Entry 3MUD (X-ray diffraction, 2.20 A resolution); this record covers chains A and B of the 4 polymer chains in the assembly.

Chain A (and B):
Name: DNA repair protein XRCC4, Tropomyosin alpha-1 chain
From: Homo sapiens
Notes: chain B of this document is another copy of the same molecule, construct and numbering; everything in this record applies to it too
Reference sequence: chimeric construct of Q13426, P04268: residues 2-249 from Q13426 (XRCC4_HUMAN), isoform Q13426-2 positions 2-137 (offset varies); residues 250-284 from P04268 positions 250-284 (same numbers)
Sequence (175 residues; numbered -3 to 284; 113 numbers in that range are skipped by the numbering (no residue carries them; nothing is unmodelled there); the number before each row is that of its first residue; numbers below 1 keep their minus sign (Gly-3 is residue -3)):
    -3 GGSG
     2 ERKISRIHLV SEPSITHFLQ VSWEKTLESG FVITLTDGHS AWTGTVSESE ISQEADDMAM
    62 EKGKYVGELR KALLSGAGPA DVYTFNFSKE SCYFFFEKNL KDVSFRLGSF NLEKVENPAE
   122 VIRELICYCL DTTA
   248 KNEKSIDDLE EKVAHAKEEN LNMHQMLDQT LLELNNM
Unresolved in the structure: -3 to -2 (chain B: -3 to -2, 284)
Sequence notes: expression tag (-3 to 0); engineered mutation Thr134 (Ile in Q13426); conflict Lys248 (Glu136 in Q13426)
Curated features (UniProtKB/Swiss-Prot):
  - modified residue: Ser53 (Phosphoserine)

How chain A and chain B interact:
Contacting residue pairs (59; chain A residue first):
  Arg7(A) - Cys128(B)
  Arg7(A) - Leu131(B)
  Arg7(A) - Asp132(B)  salt bridge
  Ile16(A) - Arg124(B)
  Thr17(A) - Arg124(B)
  Phe19(A) - Arg124(B)
  Phe19(A) - Ile127(B)  hydrophobic
  Phe19(A) - Cys128(B)  hydrophobic
  Phe19(A) - Leu131(B)  hydrophobic
  Asp38(A) - Ala120(B)
  Asp38(A) - Arg124(B)  hydrogen bond (backbone-side chain)
  Gly39(A) - Ala120(B)
  Gly39(A) - Ile123(B)
  His40(A) - His40(B)
  His40(A) - Ala120(B)
  Ala120(A) - Asp38(B)
  Ala120(A) - Gly39(B)
  Ile123(A) - Gly39(B)
  Ile123(A) - Ile123(B)  hydrophobic
  Arg124(A) - Ile16(B)
  Arg124(A) - Thr17(B)
  Arg124(A) - Phe19(B)
  Arg124(A) - Asp38(B)  hydrogen bond (side chain-backbone)
  Leu126(A) - Ile127(B)  hydrophobic
  Ile127(A) - Phe19(B)  hydrophobic
  Cys128(A) - Arg7(B)
  Cys128(A) - Phe19(B)  hydrophobic
  Cys130(A) - Cys130(B)  hydrophobic
  Leu131(A) - Ile5(B)
  Leu131(A) - Arg7(B)
  Leu131(A) - Phe19(B)  hydrophobic
  Asp132(A) - Arg7(B)  salt bridge
  Thr134(A) - Thr134(B)
  Asn249(A) - Ile253(B)
  Ser252(A) - Ile253(B)
  Ile253(A) - Asn249(B)
  Ile253(A) - Ser252(B)
  Ile253(A) - Ile253(B)  hydrophobic
  Ile253(A) - Leu256(B)  hydrophobic
  Leu256(A) - Ile253(B)
  Leu256(A) - Leu256(B)  hydrophobic
  Leu256(A) - Glu257(B)
  Leu256(A) - Val260(B)
  Lys259(A) - Val260(B)
  Val260(A) - Val260(B)  hydrophobic
  Ala263(A) - Ala263(B)  hydrophobic
  Ala263(A) - Asn267(B)  hydrogen bond (backbone-side chain)
  Glu266(A) - Asn267(B)
  Glu266(A) - His271(B)  salt bridge
  Asn267(A) - Glu266(B)
  Asn267(A) - Asn267(B)
  Asn267(A) - Met270(B)
  Met270(A) - Asn267(B)
  Met270(A) - Met270(B)  hydrophobic
  Met270(A) - His271(B)
  Met270(A) - Leu274(B)  hydrophobic
  His271(A) - Met270(B)
  Leu274(A) - Met270(B)  hydrophobic
  Leu274(A) - Leu274(B)  hydrophobic
Interface residues without a listed pair, chain A (32 interface residues in all): Ile5, Thr133, Glu257
Interface residues without a listed pair, chain B (33 interface residues in all): Ser6, Leu126, Glu250, Lys259

In short:
The interface between chain A and chain B involves 32 residues on one side and 33 on the other, with 3
hydrogen bonds and 3 salt bridges. Polar contacts include Arg7(A)-Asp132(B), Glu266(A)-His271(B) and
Asp38(A)-Arg124(B).
Chain A and chain B are both DNA repair protein XRCC4, Tropomyosin alpha-1 chain (Homo sapiens); the
structure, Structure of the Tropomyosin Overlap Complex from Chicken Smooth Muscle, was determined by X-ray
diffraction (same publication as 3MTU).
